7T8L - chains A and B; structure by X-ray diffraction, 2.00 A resolution.

== Chain A (and B) ==
Molecule: BrxR
Organism: Acinetobacter sp. NEB 394
Notes: chain B of this document is another copy of the same molecule, construct and numbering; everything in this record applies to it too
UniProt: A0A7H8SL41 (A0A7H8SL41_9GAMM); numbering as in UniProt (aligned over 1-288)
Sequence (291 residues; row label = number of the first residue in the row; numbers below 1 keep their minus sign (Gly-2 is residue -2)):
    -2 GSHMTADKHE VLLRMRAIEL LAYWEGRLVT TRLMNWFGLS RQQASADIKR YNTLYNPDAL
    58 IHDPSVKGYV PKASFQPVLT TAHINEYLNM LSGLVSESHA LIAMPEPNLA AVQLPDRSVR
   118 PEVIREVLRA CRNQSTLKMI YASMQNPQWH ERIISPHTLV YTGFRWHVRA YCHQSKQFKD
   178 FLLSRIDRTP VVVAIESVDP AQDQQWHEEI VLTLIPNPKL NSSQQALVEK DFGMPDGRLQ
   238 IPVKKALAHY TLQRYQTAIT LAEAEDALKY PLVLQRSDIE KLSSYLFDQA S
Disordered / not traced: -2 to 2, 61-62 (chain B: -2 to 3, 278-288)
Modified residues: Mse1 (selenomethionine); Mse12, Mse31, Mse87, Mse101, Mse136, Mse141, Mse231 (selenomethionine; parent Met); Cys169 (3-sulfinoalanine; CSD)
Construct notes: expression tag (-2 to 0)
Reported in the primary citation:
  - self-association interface (contacts with another copy of this molecule): Ser71 to Glu119
  - specificity-determining residues: Arg38
  - mutagenesis - R47A: unchanged stability

== Interface between chain A and chain B ==
Residue-residue contacts (170; chain A residue first):
  Lys5(A) with Phe34(B); Gly35(B), hydrogen bond (side chain-backbone)
  His6(A) with Leu10(B); Trp33(B); Phe34(B); Gly90(B); Leu91(B)
  Glu7(A) with His6(B), salt bridge; Glu7(B); Leu10(B)
  Leu10(A) with His6(B)
  Arg13(A) with Ser93(B)
  Tyr20(A) with Pro118(B); Arg122(B), hydrogen bond (backbone-side chain)
  Trp21(A) with Val116(B); Arg117(B); Pro118(B), hydrophobic; Ile121(B); Arg122(B), hydrogen bond (backbone-backbone)
  Glu22(A) with Arg122(B); Leu125(B); Arg129(B), salt bridge
  Gly23(A) with Arg122(B)
  Arg29(A) with Arg129(B)
  Trp33(A) with His6(B)
  Phe34(A) with Lys5(B); His6(B)
  Gly35(A) with Lys5(B)
  His80(A) with His96(B); Asp113(B)
  Ile81(A) with Asp113(B); Val116(B), hydrophobic; Trp163(B)
  Asn82(A) with Ser95(B); Leu111(B), hydrogen bond (side chain-backbone); Asp113(B), hydrogen bond (side chain-backbone)
  Glu83(A) with Ser95(B), hydrogen bond
  Tyr84(A) with Leu125(B)
  Leu85(A) with Tyr158(B), hydrophobic; Trp163(B), hydrophobic
  Asn86(A) with Ser95(B)
  Leu91(A) with His6(B)
  Ser95(A) with Asn82(B); Glu83(B); Asn86(B), hydrogen bond
  His96(A) with Thr78(B); His80(B)
  Ile99(A) with Leu244(B), hydrophobic; Thr248(B)
  Glu103(A) with Leu125(B); Arg129(B), salt bridge
  Asn105(A) with Cys128(B); Arg129(B); His154(B), hydrogen bond (side chain-backbone); Thr155(B); Leu156(B), hydrogen bond (backbone-backbone)
  Leu106(A) with Leu156(B); Trp163(B), hydrophobic
  Ala107(A) with Leu156(B), hydrogen bond (backbone-backbone); Val157(B); Tyr158(B), hydrogen bond (backbone-backbone)
  Ala108(A) with Tyr158(B)
  Val109(A) with Tyr158(B), hydrogen bond (backbone-backbone); Thr159(B); Arg251(B)
  Gln110(A) with Arg251(B)
  Leu111(A) with Asn82(B), hydrogen bond (backbone-side chain); Arg251(B); Tyr252(B), hydrophobic
  Pro112(A) with His80(B); Asn82(B); Tyr252(B)
  Asp113(A) with His80(B); Asn82(B), hydrogen bond (backbone-side chain)
  Arg114(A) with Phe229(B); Gly230(B), hydrogen bond (side chain-backbone); Pro232(B)
  Ser115(A) with Lys227(B); Asp228(B), hydrogen bond (side chain-backbone)
  Val116(A) with Trp21(B); Ile81(B), hydrophobic
  Pro118(A) with Tyr20(B); Trp21(B), hydrophobic
  Ile121(A) with Trp21(B); Ile81(B), hydrophobic
  Arg122(A) with Tyr20(B), hydrogen bond (side chain-backbone); Trp21(B), hydrogen bond (backbone-backbone); Glu22(B); Gly23(B); Pro68(B)
  Leu125(A) with Glu22(B); Tyr84(B)
  Cys128(A) with Asn105(B)
  Arg129(A) with Glu22(B), salt bridge; Arg29(B); Asn105(B)
  Ala139(A) with Leu224(B), hydrophobic
  Ser140(A) with Leu224(B)
  Mse141(A) with Gln221(B), hydrogen bond (backbone-side chain); Leu224(B), hydrophobic; Val225(B), hydrophobic
  Pro144(A) with Ser220(B); Leu224(B), hydrophobic
  Gln145(A) with Ser220(B), hydrogen bond
  His154(A) with Asn105(B), hydrogen bond (backbone-side chain)
  Thr155(A) with Asn105(B); Ala107(B)
  Leu156(A) with Asn105(B), hydrogen bond (backbone-backbone); Leu106(B); Ala107(B), hydrogen bond (backbone-backbone)
  Val157(A) with Ala107(B)
  Tyr158(A) with Leu85(B), hydrophobic; Ala107(B), hydrogen bond (backbone-backbone); Ala108(B); Val109(B), hydrogen bond (backbone-backbone); Arg251(B)
  Thr159(A) with Val109(B)
  Gly160(A) with Arg251(B), hydrogen bond (backbone-side chain)
  Phe161(A) with Phe161(B), hydrophobic; Arg251(B); Gln253(B)
  Arg162(A) with Asp228(B), salt bridge; Phe229(B); Pro268(B)
  Trp163(A) with Ile81(B); Leu106(B), hydrophobic
  Ser181(A) with Lys227(B), hydrogen bond (backbone-side chain); Asp228(B), hydrogen bond
  Arg182(A) with Asp228(B), salt bridge
  Ile183(A) with Lys227(B), hydrogen bond (backbone-side chain)
  Asp184(A) with Lys227(B), salt bridge
  Ser220(A) with Pro144(B); Gln145(B), hydrogen bond
  Gln221(A) with Mse141(B), hydrogen bond (side chain-backbone); Pro144(B)
  Leu224(A) with Ala139(B), hydrophobic; Ser140(B); Mse141(B), hydrophobic; Pro144(B), hydrophobic; Trp146(B), hydrophobic; Arg182(B)
  Lys227(A) with Ser115(B); Trp146(B); Ser181(B); Ile183(B)
  Asp228(A) with Ser115(B), hydrogen bond (backbone-side chain); Arg162(B), salt bridge; Ser181(B), hydrogen bond; Arg182(B), salt bridge
  Phe229(A) with Arg162(B)
  Ile238(A) with Leu98(B), hydrophobic
  Pro239(A) with Leu98(B)
  Leu244(A) with Ile99(B), hydrophobic
  Tyr247(A) with Val109(B)
  Gln250(A) with Gln253(B), hydrogen bond
  Arg251(A) with Val109(B); Gln110(B); Leu111(B); Tyr158(B); Gly160(B), hydrogen bond (side chain-backbone); Phe161(B)
  Tyr252(A) with Leu98(B); Leu111(B); Pro112(B)
  Gln253(A) with Phe161(B); Gln250(B)
  Glu260(A) with Lys266(B)
  Lys266(A) with Glu260(B)
  Tyr267(A) with Tyr267(B)
  Pro268(A) with Arg162(B)
Also at the interface, not in a pair above, chain A (94 interface residues in all): Ala19, Arg24, Thr78, Gly90, Ser93, Leu98, Arg117, Trp146, Trp203, Val225, Val240, Thr248, Leu265, Leu283
Also at the interface, not in a pair above, chain B (95 interface residues in all): Arg13, Ala19, Arg114, Arg126, Asp184, Trp203, Leu236, Ile238, Val240, Tyr247, Leu265

== In short ==
94 residues of chain A and 95 residues of chain B are in contact; the contacts include 35 hydrogen bonds and 9
salt bridges. Polar contacts include Glu7(A)-His6(B), Glu22(A)-Arg129(B) and Glu103(A)-Arg129(B). The paper
reports that R47A of chain A leaves stability unchanged; the specificity determinant Arg38(A).
Chain A and chain B are both BrxR (Acinetobacter sp. NEB 394); the structure, BrxR from Acinetobacter BREX
type I phage restriction system, was determined by X-ray diffraction, deposited together with 7T8K.
